PDB entry 8DPG | electron microscopy, 3.60 A resolution | chains A and B of the 5 polymer chains in the assembly

# Chain A
Molecule: 5-hydroxytryptamine receptor 2C
Source organism: Homo sapiens
UniProtKB: P28335 (5HT2C_HUMAN); residues 1-458 here = UniProt positions 1-458
Amino-acid sequence (458 residues; numbered 1 to 458; the number before each row is that of its first residue):
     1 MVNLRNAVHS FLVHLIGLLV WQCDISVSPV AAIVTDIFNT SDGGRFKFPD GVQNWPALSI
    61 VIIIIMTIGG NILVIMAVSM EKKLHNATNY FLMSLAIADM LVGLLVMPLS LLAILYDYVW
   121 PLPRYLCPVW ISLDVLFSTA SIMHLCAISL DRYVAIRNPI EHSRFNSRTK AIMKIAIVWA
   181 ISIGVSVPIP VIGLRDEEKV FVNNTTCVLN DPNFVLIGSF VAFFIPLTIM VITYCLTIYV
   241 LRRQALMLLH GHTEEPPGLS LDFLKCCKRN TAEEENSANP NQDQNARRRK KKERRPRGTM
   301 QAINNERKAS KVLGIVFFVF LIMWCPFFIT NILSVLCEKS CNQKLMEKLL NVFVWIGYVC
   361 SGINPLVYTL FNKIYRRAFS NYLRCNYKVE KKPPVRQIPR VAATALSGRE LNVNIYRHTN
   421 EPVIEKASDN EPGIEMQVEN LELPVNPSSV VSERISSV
Unresolved in the structure: 1-58, 121-125, 204-205, 248-299, 339-340, 384-458
Differences from the reference sequence: variant Cys-23 (Ser in P28335)
Curated features (UniProtKB/Swiss-Prot):
  - motif: Asp-151 to Tyr-153 (DRY motif), Asn-364 to Tyr-368 (NPxxY motif), Ser-456 to Val-458 (PDZ-binding)
  - binding site (ergotamine): Thr-139, Leu-209
  - glycosylation (N-linked (GlcNAc...) asparagine): Asn-39, Asn-204
  - natural variant: Ile-156 (I156V: In RNA edited version), Asn-158 (N158S: In RNA edited version), Ile-160 (I160V: In RNA edited version)
  - mutagenesis: Pro-159 (P159A: Decreases interaction with ARRB2), Gly-218 (G218A/S: Decreased binding to inverse agonist ritanserin), Phe-223 (F223L: Decreased binding to inverse agonist ritanserin), Phe-320 (F320L: Decreased binding to inverse agonist ritanserin), Trp-324 (W324L/F/Y: Decreased binding to inverse agonist ritanserin), Val-354 (V354N: Decreased binding to inverse agonist ritanserin), Ser-456 (S456A: Loss of interaction with MPDZ; S456T: No effect on interaction with MPDZ), Ser-457 (S457A: No effect on interaction with MPDZ), Val-458 (V458A: Loss of interaction with MPDZ)
Disulfides: Cys-127/Cys-207
Residues lining bound ligands: psilocin (91Q; 3-[2-(dimethylamino)ethyl]-1H-indol-4-ol): Asp-134, Val-135, Ser-138, Thr-139, Phe-214, Val-215, Gly-218, Ser-219, Ala-222, Trp-324, Phe-327, Asn-331, Val-354, Tyr-358
Reported in the primary citation:
  - binding site for psilocin: Asp-134, Asn-331
  - mutagenesis - D134A, F328A: abolished signaling in response to psilocin
  - mutagenesis - N331A (0.12 pEC50): unchanged signaling in response to psilocin
  - contacts within the chain: Asn-158/Glu-161 (hydrogen bond)
  - mutagenesis - D134A: abolished signaling in response to 5HT
  - mutagenesis - W130A: decreased signaling in response to 5HT
  - specificity-determining residues: Ala-222
  - mutagenesis - E161A: decreased signaling (basal activity)
  - mutagenesis - R157A: increased signaling (constitutive activity)
  - mutagenesis - R157A/E161A: decreased signaling (constitutive activity)

# Chain B
Molecule: G-alpha subunit q (Gi2-mini-Gq chimera)
Source organism: Homo sapiens
Amino-acid sequence (246 residues; numbered 1 to 246; the number before each row is that of its first residue):
     1 MGSTVSAEDK AAAERSKMID KNLREDGEKA RRTLRLLLLG ADNSGKSTIV KQMRILHGGS
    61 GGSGGTSGIF ETKFQVDKVN FHMFDVGGQR DERRKWIQCF NDVTAIIFVV DSSDYNRLQE
   121 ALNDFKSIWN NRWLRTISVI LFLNKQDLLA EKVLAGKSKI EDYFPEFARY TTPEDATPEP
   181 GEDPRVTRAK YFIRKEFVDI STASGDGRHI CYPHFTCAVD TENARRIFND CKDIILQMNL
   241 REYNLV
Unresolved in the structure: 1-4, 52-67, 88-92

# Interface between chain A and chain B
Residue-residue contacts (30; chain A residue first):
  Thr-88(A) with Tyr-243(B)
  Asp-151(A) with Tyr-243(B), hydrogen bond
  Arg-152(A) with Tyr-243(B); Leu-245(B)
  Ala-155(A) with Asn-239(B), hydrogen bond (backbone-side chain); Tyr-243(B), hydrophobic
  Ile-156(A) with Leu-236(B); Leu-240(B), hydrophobic
  Pro-159(A) with Ile-235(B), hydrophobic; Asn-239(B)
  Ile-160(A) with Ile-235(B), hydrophobic
  His-162(A) with Tyr-243(B), hydrogen bond
  Arg-164(A) with Arg-32(B), hydrogen bond (side chain-backbone)
  Gln-244(A) with Lys-232(B); Leu-236(B)
  Gln-301(A) with Gly-207(B)
  Ala-302(A) with Ile-210(B); Gln-237(B), hydrogen bond (backbone-side chain)
  Asn-305(A) with Gln-237(B); Val-246(B)
  Glu-306(A) with Leu-236(B)
  Lys-308(A) with Leu-245(B); Val-246(B), hydrogen bond (side chain-backbone)
  Val-312(A) with Leu-245(B), hydrophobic
  Tyr-368(A) with Asn-244(B)
  Phe-371(A) with Asn-244(B); Val-246(B)
  Asn-372(A) with Arg-241(B); Asn-244(B), hydrogen bond
  Tyr-375(A) with Asn-244(B)
Also at the interface, not in a pair above, chain A (24 interface residues in all): Asn-89, Leu-92, Ala-309, Leu-313
Also at the interface, not in a pair above, chain B (19 interface residues in all): Val-79, His-209, Phe-228, Asp-233, Glu-242

# Summary
24 residues of chain A and 19 residues of chain B are in contact, with 7 hydrogen bonds. Among the polar pairs
are Asp-151(A)/Tyr-243(B), Ala-155(A)/Asn-239(B) and His-162(A)/Tyr-243(B). The paper reports a binding site
for psilocin at Asp-134(A) and Asn-331(A); D134A and F328A of chain A abolish signaling in response to
psilocin; 7 substitutions were tested in all.
Chain A is 5-hydroxytryptamine receptor 2C and chain B is G-alpha subunit q (Gi2-mini-Gq chimera), both from
Homo sapiens; the structure, Cryo-EM structure of the 5HT2C receptor (INI isoform) bound to psilocin, was
determined by electron microscopy (same publication as 8DPF, 8DPH and 8DPI).
